PDB entry 6VOF | electron microscopy, 4.51 A resolution (low resolution: residue-level contacts below are approximate; hydrogen-bond / salt-bridge calls are withheld) | chains N and O of the 26 polymer chains in the assembly

# Chain N (and O)
Molecule: ATP synthase subunit c, chloroplastic
From: Spinacia oleracea
Notes: chain O of this document is another copy of the same molecule, construct and numbering; everything in this record applies to it too
UniProt: P69447 (ATPH_SPIOL); residue numbers follow UniProt; this construct covers 1-81
Sequence (81 residues; numbered 1 to 81; the number before each row is that of its first residue):
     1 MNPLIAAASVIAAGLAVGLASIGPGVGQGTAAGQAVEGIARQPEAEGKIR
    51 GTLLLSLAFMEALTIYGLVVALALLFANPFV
Unresolved in the structure: 1-2
UniProt features mapped onto this chain:
  - site: Glu61 (Reversibly protonated during proton transport)
  - modified residue: Met1 (N-formylmethionine)

# Interface between chain N and chain O
Pairs across the interface - 40 pairs, chain N then chain O:
  Leu4(N) - Pro3(O)
  Ile5(N) - Pro3(O)
  Ala8(N) - Ala7(O)
  Ser9(N) - Val10(O)
  Ala12(N) - Val10(O)
  Ala12(N) - Ile11(O)
  Ala12(N) - Gly14(O)
  Ala16(N) - Gly14(O)
  Leu19(N) - Gly18(O)
  Leu19(N) - Ser21(O)
  Ala20(N) - Ser21(O)
  Gly23(N) - Ser21(O)
  Gly23(N) - Ile22(O)
  Gly23(N) - Gly25(O)
  Gly23(N) - Val26(O)
  Pro24(N) - Gly25(O)
  Gly27(N) - Gly25(O)
  Gly27(N) - Val26(O)
  Gly27(N) - Gly29(O)
  Ala31(N) - Gly29(O)
  Ala31(N) - Ala32(O)
  Ala31(N) - Gly33(O)
  Gln34(N) - Gly33(O)
  Gln34(N) - Val36(O)
  Gln34(N) - Glu37(O)
  Ala35(N) - Val36(O)
  Gly38(N) - Ala40(O)
  Arg41(N) - Ala40(O)
  Gln42(N) - Ile39(O)
  Gln42(N) - Ala40(O)
  Gln42(N) - Pro43(O)
  Lys48(N) - Glu46(O)
  Ser56(N) - Ala32(O)
  Phe59(N) - Gln28(O)
  Phe59(N) - Leu57(O)
  Phe59(N) - Met60(O)
  Phe59(N) - Glu61(O)
  Val70(N) - Val17(O)
  Pro79(N) - Leu75(O)
  Phe80(N) - Ala6(O)
Also at the interface, not in a pair above, chain N (26 interface residues in all): Gln28, Thr30, Ala45
Also at the interface, not in a pair above, chain O (28 interface residues in all): Thr30, Arg41

# Summary
26 residues of chain N and 28 residues of chain O are in contact.
Chain N and chain O are both ATP synthase subunit c, chloroplastic (Spinacia oleracea); the structure,
Chloroplast ATP synthase (O2, CF1FO), was determined by electron microscopy, deposited together with 6VM1,
6VM4, 6VMB, 6VMD, 6VMG, 6VOG and 8 further entries.
